PDB entry 5J34 | X-ray diffraction, 1.83 A resolution | chains A and C

Chain A (and C):
Protein: 3-isopropylmalate dehydrogenase 2, chloroplastic
Organism: Arabidopsis thaliana
Notes: EC 1.1.1.85; chain C of this document is another copy of the same molecule, construct and numbering; everything in this record applies to it too
UniProt: P93832 (LEU32_ARATH); residues 1-405 here = UniProt positions 1-405
Chain sequence (405 residues; each row starts with the number of its first residue):
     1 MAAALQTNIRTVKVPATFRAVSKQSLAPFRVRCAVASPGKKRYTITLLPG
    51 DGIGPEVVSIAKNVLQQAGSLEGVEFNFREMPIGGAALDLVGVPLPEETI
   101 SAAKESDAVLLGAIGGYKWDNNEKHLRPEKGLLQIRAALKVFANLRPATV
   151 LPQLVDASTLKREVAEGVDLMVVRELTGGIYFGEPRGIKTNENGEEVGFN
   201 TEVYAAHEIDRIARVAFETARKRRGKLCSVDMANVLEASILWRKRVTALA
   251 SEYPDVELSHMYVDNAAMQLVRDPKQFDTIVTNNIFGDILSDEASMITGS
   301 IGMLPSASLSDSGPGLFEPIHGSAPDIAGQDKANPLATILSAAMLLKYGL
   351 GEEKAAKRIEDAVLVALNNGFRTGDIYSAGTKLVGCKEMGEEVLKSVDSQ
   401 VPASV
Not modelled in the structure: 1-40, 400-405
Construct notes: engineered mutation M232 (Lys in P93832)
Bound ions: Mg2+ site 1: D264 (shared with D288(C), D292(C) of chain C); Mg2+ site 2: D288, D292 (shared with D264(C) of chain C)
Swiss-Prot annotation at these positions:
  - binding site (NAD(+)): N234, N265
  - binding site (substrate): R136, R146, R174, D264
  - binding site (Mg(2+)): D264, D288, D292
  - site: L133 (Confers substrate specificity), Y181 (Important for catalysis), C228 (Essential for redox regulation), C386 (Essential for redox regulation)
  - modified residue: S70 (Phosphoserine)
  - mutagenesis: L132 (L132A: Reduced activity toward 3-isopropylmalate), L133 (L133A: Reduced activity toward 3-isopropylmalate; L133F: Enhanced activity toward 3-(2'-methylthio)-ethylmalate, but reduced catalytic efficiency with 3-isopropylmalate), R136 (R136A: Loss of activity toward 3-isopropylmalate; R136K: Reduced activity toward 3-isopropylmalate), R146 (R146A: Reduced activity toward 3-isopropylmalate; R146K: Reduced activity toward 3-isopropylmalate), R174 (R174A: Loss of activity toward 3-isopropylmalate; R174K: Reduced activity toward 3-isopropylmalate), Y181 (Y181A/F/H: Reduced activity toward 3-isopropylmalate), N234 (N234A/D: Loss of activity toward 3-isopropylmalate), V235 (V235A: Reduced activity toward 3-isopropylmalate), D264 (D264N: Loss of activity toward 3-isopropylmalate), D288 (D288N: Loss of activity toward 3-isopropylmalate), D292 (D292N: Reduced activity toward 3-isopropylmalate)
From the paper describing this entry:
  - mutagenesis - K232M: unchanged binding to IPM
  - mutagenesis - K232M: unchanged binding to NAD+
  - contacts within the chain: M232-F286 (hydrophobic contact)
  - self-association interface (contacts with another copy of this molecule); pairs are residue here / residue on that copy: M232-I285 (hydrophobic contact)
  - conformationally variable residues (side-chain flip): Y181, M232
  - specificity-determining residues: L133 (citing earlier work)

How chain A and chain C interact:
Residue-residue contacts - 109 pairs, chain A then chain C:
  K124(A) with N234(C)
  D156(A) with K161(C), salt bridge
  S158(A) with K161(C), hydrogen bond (backbone-side chain)
  T159(A) with L160(C); K161(C), hydrogen bond (backbone-backbone); V164(C); V271(C), hydrogen bond (side chain-backbone); R272(C)
  L160(A) with T159(C); K161(C)
  K161(A) with D156(C), salt bridge; S158(C), hydrogen bond (side chain-backbone); T159(C), hydrogen bond (backbone-backbone); L160(C); K161(C)
  V164(A) with T159(C)
  Y181(A) with M232(C); V235(C), hydrophobic
  R186(A) with V235(C), hydrogen bond (side chain-backbone); E237(C), salt bridge
  G187(A) with E237(C)
  I188(A) with E237(C); I240(C), hydrophobic
  E195(A) with A205(C); A206(C), hydrogen bond (side chain-backbone); H207(C), salt bridge
  E196(A) with A205(C); A206(C), hydrogen bond (backbone-backbone); L241(C); K244(C), salt bridge
  V197(A) with V203(C), hydrophobic; Y204(C); L241(C)
  G198(A) with E202(C); V203(C); Y204(C), hydrogen bond (backbone-backbone); A238(C); L241(C)
  F199(A) with E202(C); V203(C), hydrophobic; E237(C)
  N200(A) with N200(C); T201(C); E202(C), hydrogen bond (backbone-backbone); L236(C); E237(C), hydrogen bond; A238(C), hydrogen bond (side chain-backbone)
  T201(A) with N200(C)
  E202(A) with G198(C); F199(C); N200(C), hydrogen bond (backbone-backbone)
  V203(A) with V197(C), hydrophobic; G198(C); F199(C), hydrophobic
  Y204(A) with V197(C); G198(C), hydrogen bond (backbone-backbone)
  A205(A) with E195(C); E196(C)
  A206(A) with E195(C), hydrogen bond (backbone-side chain); E196(C), hydrogen bond (backbone-backbone)
  H207(A) with E195(C), salt bridge
  M232(A) with Y181(C); I285(C), hydrophobic; D288(C); I289(C), hydrophobic
  N234(A) with K124(C), hydrogen bond (backbone-side chain)
  V235(A) with Y181(C), hydrophobic; R186(C), hydrogen bond (backbone-side chain)
  L236(A) with I180(C); N200(C)
  E237(A) with R186(C), salt bridge; G187(C); I188(C); F199(C); N200(C), hydrogen bond
  A238(A) with G198(C); N200(C), hydrogen bond (backbone-side chain)
  I240(A) with I188(C), hydrophobic
  L241(A) with E196(C); V197(C); G198(C)
  K244(A) with E196(C), salt bridge
  V263(A) with I289(C), hydrophobic
  D264(A) with D288(C); D292(C)
  A267(A) with I289(C), hydrophobic
  M268(A) with D292(C); M296(C); I301(C), hydrophobic
  V271(A) with T159(C), hydrogen bond (backbone-side chain); M296(C), hydrophobic; I297(C), hydrophobic
  R272(A) with T159(C); M296(C)
  I285(A) with M232(C), hydrophobic; F286(C), hydrophobic
  F286(A) with I285(C), hydrophobic
  D288(A) with D264(C)
  I289(A) with M232(C), hydrophobic; V263(C), hydrophobic; A267(C), hydrophobic
  D292(A) with D264(C); M268(C)
  E293(A) with E293(C)
  M296(A) with M268(C); V271(C), hydrophobic; R272(C)
  I297(A) with V271(C), hydrophobic
  I301(A) with M268(C), hydrophobic
Other interface residues (no listed pair), chain A (49 interface residues in all): I180
Other interface residues (no listed pair), chain C (50 interface residues in all): Q269

In short:
49 residues of chain A face 50 of chain C across their interface; the contacts include 21 hydrogen bonds and 8
salt bridges. Among the polar pairs are D156(A)-K161(C), R186(A)-E237(C) and E195(A)-H207(C). The paper
reports that K232M of chain A leaves binding to IPM unchanged; the specificity determinant L133(A).
Both chains are 3-isopropylmalate dehydrogenase 2, chloroplastic (Arabidopsis thaliana). Entry 5J34
(Isopropylmalate dehydrogenase K232M mutant) was determined by X-ray diffraction together with 5J33 and 5J32
from the same study.
